2A9D - chains A and B; structure by X-ray diffraction, 1.70 A resolution.

# Chain A (and B)
Name: Sulfite Oxidase
Source organism: Gallus gallus
Notes: EC 1.8.3.1; fragment: Catalytic core domain and C terminal dimerization domain; chain B of this document is another copy of the same molecule, construct and numbering; everything in this record applies to it too
UniProt: P07850 (SUOX_CHICK); residue numbers follow UniProt; this construct covers 95-466
Amino-acid sequence (372 residues; each row starts with the number of its first residue):
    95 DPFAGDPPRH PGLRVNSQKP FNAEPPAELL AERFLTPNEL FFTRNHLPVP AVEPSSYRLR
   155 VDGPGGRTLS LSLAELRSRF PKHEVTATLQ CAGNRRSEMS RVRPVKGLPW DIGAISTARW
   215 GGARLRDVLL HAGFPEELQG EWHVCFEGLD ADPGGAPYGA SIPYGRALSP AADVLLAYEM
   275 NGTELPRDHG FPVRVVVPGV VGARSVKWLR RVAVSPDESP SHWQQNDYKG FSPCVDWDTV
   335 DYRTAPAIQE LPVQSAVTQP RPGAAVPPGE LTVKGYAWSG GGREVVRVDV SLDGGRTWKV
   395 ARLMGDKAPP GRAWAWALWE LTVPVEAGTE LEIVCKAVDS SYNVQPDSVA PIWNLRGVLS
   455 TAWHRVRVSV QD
Disordered / not traced: 159-161 (chain B: 95-107)
Construct notes: engineered mutation R161 (Gly in P07850)
Bound ions: Mo ion: C185 (together with MTE)
Ligand contacts: MTE (phosphonic acidmono-(2-amino-5,6-dimercapto-4-oxo-3,7,8a,9,10,10a-hexahydro-4H-8-oxa-1,3,9,10-tetraaza-anthracen-7-ylmethyl)ester): F135, F136, T137, R138, N139, H140, L141, L183, C185, G242, D244, Y252, D282, H283, R288, G296, A297, S299, V300, K301, W302, Y322
UniProt features mapped onto this chain:
  - binding site (Mo-molybdopterin): F136 to H140, C185, D244, H283, R288, S299 to K301

# Chain A / chain B interface
Residue-residue contacts - 63 pairs, chain A then chain B:
  E235(A) - P404(B)
  K323(A) - Y436(B)
  G324(A) - Y436(B)  hydrogen bond (backbone-side chain)
  F325(A) - R381(B)
  S326(A) - R381(B)
  S326(A) - D383(B)  hydrogen bond
  S326(A) - V394(B)
  P327(A) - D383(B)
  P327(A) - W392(B)
  C328(A) - W392(B)
  A339(A) - Y436(B)
  P340(A) - V380(B)  hydrophobic
  P340(A) - Y436(B)  hydrogen bond (backbone-side chain)
  I342(A) - Y436(B)  hydrophobic
  E344(A) - S435(B)
  L345(A) - S435(B)  hydrogen bond (backbone-side chain)
  P346(A) - S435(B)
  P346(A) - Y436(B)
  P346(A) - N437(B)
  V347(A) - N437(B)
  R377(A) - R377(B)
  R377(A) - S435(B)  hydrogen bond
  V380(A) - P340(B)  hydrophobic
  R381(A) - F325(B)
  R381(A) - S326(B)
  D383(A) - S326(B)  hydrogen bond
  D383(A) - P327(B)
  W392(A) - P327(B)
  W392(A) - C328(B)
  V394(A) - S326(B)
  P404(A) - E235(B)
  K430(A) - P445(B)  hydrogen bond (side chain-backbone)
  S435(A) - E344(B)
  S435(A) - L345(B)
  S435(A) - P346(B)
  S435(A) - R377(B)
  Y436(A) - K323(B)
  Y436(A) - G324(B)  hydrogen bond (side chain-backbone)
  Y436(A) - A339(B)
  Y436(A) - P340(B)  hydrogen bond (side chain-backbone)
  Y436(A) - I342(B)  hydrophobic
  Y436(A) - P346(B)
  Y436(A) - L453(B)  hydrophobic
  N437(A) - P346(B)
  N437(A) - V347(B)  hydrogen bond (side chain-backbone)
  N437(A) - R377(B)
  N437(A) - N437(B)
  V438(A) - V438(B)
  V438(A) - P440(B)  hydrophobic
  P440(A) - V438(B)  hydrophobic
  P440(A) - Q439(B)
  P440(A) - P440(B)  hydrophobic
  P440(A) - D441(B)
  D441(A) - P440(B)
  D441(A) - D441(B)  hydrogen bond (backbone-side chain)
  D441(A) - S442(B)  hydrogen bond
  D441(A) - P445(B)
  S442(A) - D441(B)  hydrogen bond
  P445(A) - K430(B)  hydrogen bond (backbone-side chain)
  P445(A) - D441(B)
  P445(A) - W457(B)  hydrophobic
  L453(A) - Y436(B)  hydrophobic
  W457(A) - P445(B)  hydrophobic
Other interface residues (no listed pair), chain A (36 interface residues in all): A341, K393, Q439, I446
Other interface residues (no listed pair), chain B (36 interface residues in all): A341, K393, I446

# In short
The chain A/chain B interface involves 36 residues from each chain, with 14 hydrogen bonds. Polar pairs
include G324(A)-Y436(B), S326(A)-D383(B) and P340(A)-Y436(B). Chain A binds compound MTE. UniProt lists 12
Mo-molybdopterin-binding residues on chain A.
Chain A and chain B are both Sulfite Oxidase (Gallus gallus); the structure, Crystal structure of recombinant
chicken sulfite oxidase with Arg at residue 161, was determined by X-ray diffraction (same publication as
2A99, 2A9A, 2A9B and 2A9C).
